Entry 4BSU (X-ray diffraction, 3.20 A resolution); this record covers chains E and F of the 4 polymer chains in the assembly.

[Chain E (and F)]
Protein: Leucine-rich repeat-containing G-protein coupled receptor 5
Source organism: Homo sapiens
Notes: chain F of this document is another copy of the same molecule, construct and numbering; everything in this record applies to it too
Reference sequence: O75473 (LGR5_HUMAN); residues 22-543 here = UniProt positions 22-543
Chain sequence (539 residues; row label = number of the first residue in the row):
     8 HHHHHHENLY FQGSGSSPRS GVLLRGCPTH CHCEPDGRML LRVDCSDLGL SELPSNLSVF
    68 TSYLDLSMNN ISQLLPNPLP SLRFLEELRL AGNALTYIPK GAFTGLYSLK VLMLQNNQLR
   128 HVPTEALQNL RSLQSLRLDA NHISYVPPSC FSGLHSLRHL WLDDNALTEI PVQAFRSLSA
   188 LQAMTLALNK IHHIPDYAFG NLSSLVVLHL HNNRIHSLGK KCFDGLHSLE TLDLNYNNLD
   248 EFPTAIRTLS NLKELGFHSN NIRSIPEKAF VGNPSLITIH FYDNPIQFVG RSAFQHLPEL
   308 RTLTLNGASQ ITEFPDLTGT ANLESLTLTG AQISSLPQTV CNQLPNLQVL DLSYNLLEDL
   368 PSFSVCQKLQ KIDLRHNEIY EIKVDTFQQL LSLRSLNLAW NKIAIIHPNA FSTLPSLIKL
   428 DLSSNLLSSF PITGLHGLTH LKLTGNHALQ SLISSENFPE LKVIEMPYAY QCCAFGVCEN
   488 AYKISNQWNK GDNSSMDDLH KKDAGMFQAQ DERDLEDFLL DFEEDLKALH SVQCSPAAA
Not modelled in the structure: 8-30, 488-539, 545-546 (chain F: 8-29, 486-536, 544-546)
Cystine bridges: Cys34-Cys40, Cys38-Cys52, Cys348-Cys373, Cys479-Cys541
Covalently attached groups: N-acetylglucosamine (NAG) linked to Asn208
Sequence notes: expression tag (8-21, 544-546)
Swiss-Prot annotation at these positions:
  - glycosylation (N-linked (GlcNAc...) asparagine): Asn63, Asn77, Asn208, Asn500
  - mutagenesis: Asp146 (D146F: Abolishes activation of Wnt signaling), Asp170 (D170F: Abolishes activation of Wnt signaling), Ala190 (A190D: Abolishes activation of Wnt signaling)
Reported in the primary citation:
  - mutagenesis - S458R: decreased signaling with R-spondin-1
  - mutagenesis - L459R: increased signaling with R-spondin-1
  - mutagenesis - Y289A/D290A, Y289W/D290A, H454A: unchanged signaling with R-spondin-1

[How chain E and chain F interact]
Contacting residue pairs - 11 pairs, chain E then chain F:
  Tyr243(E) - His454(F)  hydrogen bond (side chain-backbone)
  Tyr243(E) - Ala455(F)  hydrogen bond (side chain-backbone)
  Tyr289(E) - His454(F)
  Asn313(E) - Trp407(F)
  Tyr361(E) - Tyr361(F)  hydrogen bond
  Trp407(E) - Asn313(F)
  Leu433(E) - Asp290(F)
  His454(E) - Tyr243(F)  hydrogen bond (backbone-side chain)
  His454(E) - Tyr289(F)
  His454(E) - Asp290(F)  salt bridge
  Ala455(E) - Tyr243(F)  hydrogen bond (backbone-side chain)
Other interface residues (no listed pair), chain E (11 interface residues in all): Asp290, Gly452, Tyr475
Other interface residues (no listed pair), chain F (12 interface residues in all): Asn432, Leu433, Gly452, Tyr475

[Overview]
11 residues of chain E face 12 of chain F across their interface; the contacts include 5 hydrogen bonds and 1
salt bridge. Among the polar pairs are His454(E)-Asp290(F), Tyr243(E)-His454(F) and Tyr243(E)-Ala455(F). From
the paper: S458R of chain E reduces signaling with R-spondin-1; L459R of chain E increases signaling with
R-spondin-1; 5 substitutions were tested in all.
Both chains are Leucine-rich repeat-containing G-protein coupled receptor 5 (Homo sapiens). Entry 4BSU
(Structure of the ectodomain of LGR5 in complex with R-spondin-1 (Fu1Fu2) in C2 crystal form) was determined
by X-ray diffraction (same publication as 4BSO, 4BSP, 4BSR, 4BSS and 4BST).
